Entry 7ZUF (electron microscopy, 10.00 A resolution (very low resolution: no residue pairs are listed; an interface is given only as per-side residue counts)); this record covers chains C and F of the 22 polymer chains in the assembly.

[Chain C (and F)]
Name: Major capsid protein
From: Saccharomyces cerevisiae
Notes: chain F of this document is another copy of the same molecule, construct and numbering; everything in this record applies to it too
Reference sequence: Q87026 (GAG_SCVLB); numbering as in UniProt (aligned over 1-697)
Sequence (697 residues; each row starts with the number of its first residue):
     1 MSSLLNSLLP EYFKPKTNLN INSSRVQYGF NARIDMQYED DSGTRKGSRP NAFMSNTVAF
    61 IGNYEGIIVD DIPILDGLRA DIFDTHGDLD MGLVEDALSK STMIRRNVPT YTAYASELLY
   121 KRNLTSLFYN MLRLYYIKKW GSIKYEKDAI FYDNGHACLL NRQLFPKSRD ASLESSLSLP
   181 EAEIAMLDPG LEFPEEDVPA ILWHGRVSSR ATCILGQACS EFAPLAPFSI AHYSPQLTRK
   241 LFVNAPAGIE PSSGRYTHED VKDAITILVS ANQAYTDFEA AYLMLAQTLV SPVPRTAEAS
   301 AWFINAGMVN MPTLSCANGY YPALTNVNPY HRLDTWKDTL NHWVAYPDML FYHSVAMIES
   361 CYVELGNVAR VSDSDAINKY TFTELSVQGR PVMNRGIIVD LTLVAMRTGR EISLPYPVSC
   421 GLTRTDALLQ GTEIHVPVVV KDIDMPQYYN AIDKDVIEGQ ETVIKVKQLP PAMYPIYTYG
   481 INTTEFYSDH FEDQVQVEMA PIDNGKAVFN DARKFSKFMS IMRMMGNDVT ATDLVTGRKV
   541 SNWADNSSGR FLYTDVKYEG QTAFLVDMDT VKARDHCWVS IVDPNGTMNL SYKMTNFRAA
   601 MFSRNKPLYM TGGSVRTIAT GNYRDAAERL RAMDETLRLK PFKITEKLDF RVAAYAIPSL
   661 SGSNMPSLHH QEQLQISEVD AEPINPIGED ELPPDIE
Not modelled in the structure: 659-697

[Chain C / chain F interface]
At this resolution (10 A) residue pairs are not listed: 15 residues of chain C and 11 of chain F lie at the interface.

[Overview]
The interface between chain C and chain F involves 15 residues on one side and 11 on the other.
Chain C and chain F are both Major capsid protein (Saccharomyces cerevisiae); the structure, Saccharomyces
cerevisiae L-BC virus, open particle, C5 reconstruction, was determined by electron microscopy together with
7ZTS, 7QWX and 7QWZ from the same study.
